PDB entry 4XHJ | X-ray diffraction, 3.16 A resolution | chains C and D of the 4 polymer chains in the assembly

# Chain C
Molecule: Fab-RC light chain
Organism: Homo sapiens
Notes: antibody fragment or engineered binder
Chain sequence (215 residues; each row starts with the number of its first residue):
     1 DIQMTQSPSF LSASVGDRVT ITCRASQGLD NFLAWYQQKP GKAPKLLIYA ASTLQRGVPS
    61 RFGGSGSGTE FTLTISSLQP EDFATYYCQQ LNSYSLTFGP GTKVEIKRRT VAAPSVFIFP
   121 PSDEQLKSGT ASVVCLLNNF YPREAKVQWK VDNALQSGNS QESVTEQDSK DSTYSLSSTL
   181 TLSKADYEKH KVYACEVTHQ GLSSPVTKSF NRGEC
Unresolved in the structure: 187-191, 213-215
Cystine bridges: Cys23-Cys88, Cys135-Cys195

# Chain D
Molecule: Fab-RC heavy chain
Organism: Homo sapiens
Notes: antibody fragment or engineered binder
Chain sequence (282 residues; numbered -18 to 263; the number before each row is that of its first residue; numbers below 1 keep their minus sign (Met-18 is residue -18)):
   -18 MEFGLSWVFL VAILEGVHCQ VQLVQSGAEM KKPGASVKVS CKASGYTFIG YHLHWVRQAP
    42 GQGLEWMGWI NPNSGETNYA QKFQDWVTMT RDTSINTAYM ELRLRSDDTA VYYCARGGMT
   102 MVRGVMMDWG QGTLVTVSSA STKGPSVFPL APSSKSTSGG TAALGCLVKD YFPEPVTVSW
   162 NSGALTSGVH TFPAVLQSSG LYSLSSVVTV PSSSLGTQTY ICNVNHKPSN TKVDKRVEPK
   222 SCDKGSENLY FQGSWSHPQF EKGGGSGGGS GGGSWSHPQF EK
Unresolved in the structure: -18 to 0, 134-143, 193-199, 225-263
Cystine bridges: Cys22-Cys95, Cys147-Cys203

# Interface between chain C and chain D
Pairs across the interface (61):
  Phe32(C) - Val103(D)  hydrophobic
  Tyr36(C) - Gly105(D)  hydrogen bond (side chain-backbone)
  Tyr36(C) - Met107(D)  hydrogen bond (side chain-backbone)
  Gln38(C) - Gln39(D)  hydrogen bond
  Gln38(C) - Leu45(D)
  Lys42(C) - Tyr94(D)  hydrogen bond (backbone-side chain)
  Ala43(C) - Tyr94(D)  hydrophobic
  Ala43(C) - Gly111(D)
  Pro44(C) - Trp110(D)
  Leu46(C) - Val106(D)  hydrophobic
  Leu46(C) - Met107(D)
  Tyr49(C) - Met100(D)  hydrophobic
  Tyr49(C) - Val106(D)  hydrophobic
  Gln55(C) - Met108(D)  hydrogen bond
  Tyr87(C) - Gln39(D)
  Tyr87(C) - Gln43(D)
  Tyr87(C) - Gly44(D)
  Gln89(C) - Gly105(D)  hydrogen bond (side chain-backbone)
  Gln89(C) - Met107(D)
  Leu91(C) - Arg104(D)
  Leu91(C) - Gly105(D)
  Leu91(C) - Val106(D)  hydrophobic
  Asn92(C) - Met102(D)
  Asn92(C) - Val103(D)
  Asn92(C) - Arg104(D)  hydrogen bond (backbone-backbone)
  Ser93(C) - Trp50(D)
  Tyr94(C) - Trp47(D)
  Tyr94(C) - Asn59(D)
  Ser95(C) - Trp47(D)
  Leu96(C) - Trp47(D)
  Leu96(C) - Gly105(D)
  Phe98(C) - Leu45(D)
  Phe117(C) - Ala144(D)  hydrophobic
  Phe119(C) - Leu131(D)  hydrophobic
  Phe119(C) - Ala132(D)
  Phe119(C) - Ala144(D)
  Pro120(C) - Ala132(D)
  Pro120(C) - Cys223(D)  hydrophobic
  Pro121(C) - Ala132(D)
  Glu124(C) - Phe129(D)
  Gln125(C) - Phe129(D)
  Gln125(C) - Lys150(D)
  Thr130(C) - Lys150(D)  hydrogen bond
  Leu136(C) - Phe173(D)  hydrophobic
  Asn138(C) - His171(D)  hydrogen bond
  Asn139(C) - His171(D)  hydrogen bond
  Gln161(C) - Val176(D)
  Gln161(C) - Gln178(D)
  Ser163(C) - Phe173(D)
  Ser163(C) - Pro174(D)  hydrogen bond (side chain-backbone)
  Ser163(C) - Val176(D)
  Val164(C) - Pro174(D)
  Thr165(C) - Phe173(D)
  Thr165(C) - Pro174(D)
  Asp168(C) - His171(D)  salt bridge
  Ser175(C) - His171(D)
  Ser175(C) - Phe173(D)
  Leu176(C) - Phe173(D)
  Ser177(C) - Phe173(D)
  Arg212(C) - Cys223(D)
  Arg212(C) - Asp224(D)  salt bridge
Other interface residues (no listed pair), chain C (43 interface residues in all): Asp1, Ser132, Val134, Glu162, Phe210, Asn211
Other interface residues (no listed pair), chain D (40 interface residues in all): His35, Val37, Glu46, Gln62, Leu148, Ala175, Ser184, Val188, Thr190, Pro192

# Summary
43 residues of chain C and 40 residues of chain D are in contact, with 11 hydrogen bonds and 2 salt bridges.
Polar contacts include Asp168(C)-His171(D), Arg212(C)-Asp224(D) and Tyr36(C)-Gly105(D).
Here chain C is Fab-RC light chain and chain D is Fab-RC heavy chain, both from Homo sapiens. Entry 4XHJ (gHgL
of Varicella-zoster virus in complex with human neutralizing antibodies) was determined by X-ray diffraction,
deposited together with 4XI5.
